Entry 2JJ4 (X-ray diffraction, 3.46 A resolution); this record covers chains D and E of the 6 polymer chains in the assembly.

# Chain D (and E)
Protein: Nitrogen regulatory protein P-II
Source organism: Synechococcus elongatus
Notes: chain E of this document is another copy of the same molecule, construct and numbering; everything in this record applies to it too
UniProtKB: P0A3F4 (GLNB_SYNP7); numbering as in UniProt (aligned over 1-112)
Sequence (112 residues; row label = number of the first residue in the row):
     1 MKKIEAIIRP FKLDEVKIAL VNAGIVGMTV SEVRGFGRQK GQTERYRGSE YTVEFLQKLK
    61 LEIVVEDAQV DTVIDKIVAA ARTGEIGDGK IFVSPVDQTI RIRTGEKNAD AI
Disordered / not traced: 112 (chain E: 109-112)
Curated features (UniProtKB/Swiss-Prot):
  - modified residue: S49 (Phosphoserine), Y51 (O-UMP-tyrosine)
Reported in the primary citation:
  - post-translational modification sites: S49 (citing earlier work)
  - mutagenesis - Y46A: decreased binding to Acetylglutamate kinase

# Interface between chain D and chain E
Residue-residue contacts - 49 pairs, chain D then chain E:
  K3(D) - E5(E)  salt bridge
  L13(D) - F55(E)  hydrophobic
  K17(D) - V53(E)  hydrogen bond (side chain-backbone)
  K17(D) - F55(E)
  V21(D) - F36(E)  hydrophobic
  V21(D) - V53(E)  hydrophobic
  V26(D) - F36(E)
  V26(D) - G37(E)
  V26(D) - Q39(E)
  G27(D) - F36(E)
  M28(D) - G35(E)
  M28(D) - F36(E)  hydrogen bond (backbone-backbone)
  M28(D) - F55(E)  hydrophobic
  T29(D) - V33(E)
  T29(D) - R34(E)
  V30(D) - V33(E)
  V30(D) - R34(E)  hydrogen bond (backbone-backbone)
  V30(D) - F55(E)  hydrophobic
  L59(D) - R34(E)
  E62(D) - E5(E)
  E62(D) - K60(E)  salt bridge
  V64(D) - F92(E)  hydrophobic
  P95(D) - S94(E)
  P95(D) - P95(E)
  V96(D) - V93(E)
  D97(D) - K2(E)  salt bridge
  D97(D) - V93(E)  hydrogen bond (backbone-backbone)
  D97(D) - P95(E)
  Q98(D) - I74(E)
  Q98(D) - I91(E)
  Q98(D) - F92(E)
  Q98(D) - V93(E)  hydrogen bond (backbone-backbone)
  T99(D) - I91(E)
  T99(D) - F92(E)
  I100(D) - K90(E)
  I100(D) - I91(E)  hydrogen bond (backbone-backbone)
  R101(D) - G89(E)
  I102(D) - I7(E)
  I102(D) - V78(E)
  I102(D) - R82(E)  hydrogen bond (backbone-side chain)
  I102(D) - D88(E)
  I102(D) - G89(E)  hydrogen bond (backbone-backbone)
  I102(D) - K90(E)
  I102(D) - I91(E)  hydrophobic
  R103(D) - R82(E)  hydrogen bond (backbone-side chain)
  R103(D) - I86(E)
  R103(D) - G87(E)
  R103(D) - D88(E)
  T104(D) - R82(E)  hydrogen bond (backbone-side chain)
Other interface residues (no listed pair), chain D (25 interface residues in all): S31, E32, L61
Other interface residues (no listed pair), chain E (33 interface residues in all): I8, E32, R38, E54, V70, A81, G84, E85

# In short
The interface between chain D and chain E involves 25 residues on one side and 33 on the other; the contacts
include 10 hydrogen bonds and 3 salt bridges. Polar pairs include K3(D)-E5(E), E62(D)-K60(E) and D97(D)-K2(E).
The paper reports that Y46A of chain D reduces binding to Acetylglutamate kinase; a modification site at
S49(D).
Both chains are Nitrogen regulatory protein P-II (Synechococcus elongatus). Entry 2JJ4 (The complex of PII and
acetylglutamate kinase from Synechococcus elongatus PCC7942) was determined by X-ray diffraction (same
publication as 2V5H).
